6P8B - chains C and L of the 4 polymer chains in the assembly; structure by X-ray diffraction, 2.00 A resolution.

== Chain C ==
Molecule: UDP-3-O-(3-hydroxymyristoyl)glucosamine N-acyltransferase
From: Escherichia coli
Notes: EC 2.3.1.191
UniProtKB: Q0P6M7 (Q0P6M7_ECOLX); numbering as in UniProt (aligned over 3-341)
Sequence (343 residues; numbered -1 to 341; the number before each row is that of its first residue; numbers below 1 keep their minus sign (Gly-1 is residue -1)):
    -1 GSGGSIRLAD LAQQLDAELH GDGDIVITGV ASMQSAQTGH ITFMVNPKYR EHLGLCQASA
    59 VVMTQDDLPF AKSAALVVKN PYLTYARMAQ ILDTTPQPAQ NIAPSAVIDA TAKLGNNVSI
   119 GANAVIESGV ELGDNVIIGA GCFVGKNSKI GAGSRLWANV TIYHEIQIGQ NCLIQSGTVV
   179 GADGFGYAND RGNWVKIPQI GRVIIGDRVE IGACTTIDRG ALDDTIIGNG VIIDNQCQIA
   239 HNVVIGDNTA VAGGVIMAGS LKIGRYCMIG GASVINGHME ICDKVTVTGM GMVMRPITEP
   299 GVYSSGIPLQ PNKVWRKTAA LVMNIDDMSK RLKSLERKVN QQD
Disordered / not traced: -1 to 1, 339-341
Differences from the reference sequence: expression tag (-1 to 2)

== Chain L ==
Molecule: Fitc-RJPXD33
Sequence (12 residues; row label = number of the first residue in the row):
     1 TNLYMLPKWD IP
Disordered / not traced: 1-2, 8-12

== Chain C / chain L interface ==
Contacting residue pairs (11; chain C residue first):
  Phe183(C) - Pro7(L)  hydrophobic
  Ile254(C) - Met5(L)  hydrophobic
  Ala256(C) - Met5(L)  hydrophobic
  Val272(C) - Tyr4(L)  hydrogen bond (backbone-side chain)
  Val272(C) - Met5(L)  hydrophobic
  Ile273(C) - Met5(L)
  Asn274(C) - Tyr4(L)
  Asn274(C) - Met5(L)  hydrogen bond (side chain-backbone)
  Met290(C) - Tyr4(L)
  Val291(C) - Tyr4(L)
  Met292(C) - Tyr4(L)  hydrophobic
Other interface residues (no listed pair), chain C (10 interface residues in all): Met255
Other interface residues (no listed pair), chain L (4 interface residues in all): Leu3

== In short ==
The interface between chain C and chain L involves 10 residues on one side and 4 on the other, with 2 hydrogen
bonds. Among the polar pairs are Val272(C)-Tyr4(L) and Asn274(C)-Met5(L).
Here chain C is UDP-3-O-(3-hydroxymyristoyl)glucosamine N-acyltransferase (Escherichia coli) and chain L is
Fitc-RJPXD33. Entry 6P8B (E.coli LpxD in complex with peptide FITC-RJPXD33) was determined by X-ray
diffraction.
